1C5W - chains A and B; structure by X-ray diffraction, 1.94 A resolution.

Chain A:
Protein: Protein (urokinase-type plasminogen activator)
Organism: Homo sapiens
Notes: EC 3.4.21.73; fragment: short chain
UniProtKB: P00749 (UROK_HUMAN); residues 1-23 here correspond to UniProt positions 156-178 (UniProt number = residue number + 155)
Sequence (23 residues; row label = number of the first residue in the row):
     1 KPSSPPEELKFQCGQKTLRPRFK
Unresolved in the structure: 1-8, 18-23
Curated features (UniProtKB/Swiss-Prot):
  - site: Phe22, Lys23 (Cleavage)
  - modified residue: Ser3 (Phosphoserine)

Chain B:
Protein: Protein (urokinase-type plasminogen activator)
Organism: Homo sapiens
Notes: EC 3.4.21.73; fragment: catalytic domain
UniProtKB: P00749 (UROK_HUMAN); the construct lacks a stretch of the UniProt sequence and is renumbered around it, so the offset changes along the chain: 16-37 = UniProt 179-200; 38-60 = UniProt 205-227; 63-97 = UniProt 234-268; 98-110 = UniProt 271-283; 5 more segments
Sequence (253 residues; row label = number of the first residue in the row; note: 1 number in that range is skipped by the numbering (no residue carries it; nothing is unmodelled there); a row labelled like 37A-37D holds insertion residues (37A, then the next letters in order)):
    16 IIGGEFTTIENQPWFAAIYRRH
37A-37D RGGS
    38 VTYVCGGSLMSPCWVISATHCFI
60A-60C DYP
    61 KK
   62A E
    63 DYIVYLGRSRLNSNTQGEMKFEVENLILHKDYSAD
97A-97B TL
    98 AHHNDIALLKIRS
110A-110D KEGR
   111 CAQPSRTIQTICLPSMYNDPQFGTSCEITGFGKEASTDYLYPEQLKMTVV
   161 KLISHRECQQ
170A-170B PH
   171 YYGSEVTTKMLCAAD
185A-185B PQ
   186 WKTDSCQGDSGGPLVCSLQGRMTLTGIVSWGR
   219 GCALK
  223A D
   224 KPGVYTRVSHFLPWIRSHTKEENGLAL
Unresolved in the structure: 246-250
Sequence notes: conflict Ala145 (Asn322 in P00749)
Cystine bridges: Cys42-Cys58, Cys50-Cys111, Cys136-Cys201, Cys168-Cys182, Cys191-Cys220
Small-molecule neighbours:
  - ESI (4-iodobenzo[b]thiophene-2-carboxamidine): Asp189, Ser190, Cys191, Gln192, Ser195, Val213, Ser214, Trp215, Gly216, Arg217, Gly219, Cys220, Pro225, Gly226
  - citrate anion (FLC), molecule 1: Arg36, Tyr67, Asn76, Glu80, Lys82, Lys110A
  - citrate anion (FLC), molecule 2: Val41, Cys42, His57, His99, Tyr151, Cys191, Gln192, Gly193, Asp194, Ser195
Curated features (UniProtKB/Swiss-Prot):
  - active site (Charge relay system): His57, Asp102, Ser195
  - modified residue: Ser146 (Phosphoserine)
Reported in the primary citation:
  - binding site for ESI: Asp189, Ser190, Gly219
  - catalytic residues: His57, Ser195 (citing earlier work)

Interface between chain A and chain B:
Cross-chain cystine bridges: Cys13(A)-Cys122(B)
Contacting residue pairs - 26 pairs, chain A then chain B:
  Leu9(A) - Pro114(B)
  Lys10(A) - Pro114(B)
  Lys10(A) - Glu245(B)  salt bridge
  Phe11(A) - Pro49(B)  hydrophobic
  Phe11(A) - Ala112(B)
  Phe11(A) - Gln113(B)
  Phe11(A) - Pro114(B)
  Phe11(A) - Gln119(B)
  Phe11(A) - Thr120(B)
  Gln12(A) - Gln119(B)  hydrogen bond (backbone-side chain)
  Cys13(A) - Thr120(B)
  Cys13(A) - Ile121(B)
  Cys13(A) - Cys122(B)  disulfide
  Gly14(A) - Trp29(B)
  Gly14(A) - Thr120(B)  hydrogen bond (backbone-backbone)
  Gly14(A) - Ile121(B)
  Gly14(A) - Cys122(B)
  Gly14(A) - Met207(B)
  Gln15(A) - Pro28(B)
  Gln15(A) - Trp29(B)
  Gln15(A) - Gln119(B)
  Lys16(A) - Asn26(B)  hydrogen bond (side chain-backbone)
  Lys16(A) - Gln27(B)
  Lys16(A) - Trp29(B)
  Lys16(A) - Glu137(B)  salt bridge
  Thr17(A) - Arg116(B)
Other interface residues (no listed pair), chain B (20 interface residues in all): Glu25, Leu46, Ile118, Met157

Overview:
The interface between chain A and chain B involves 9 residues on one side and 20 on the other; the contacts
include 1 disulfide bond, 3 hydrogen bonds and 2 salt bridges. Polar pairs include Lys10(A)-Glu245(B),
Lys16(A)-Glu137(B) and Gln12(A)-Gln119(B). The paper reports catalytic residues His57(B) and Ser195(B); a
binding site for ESI at Asp189(B), Ser190(B) and Gly219(B).
Here chain A is Protein (urokinase-type plasminogen activator) and chain B is Protein (urokinase-type
plasminogen activator), both from Homo sapiens. Entry 1C5W (Structural basis for selectivity of a small
molecule, S1-binding, sub-micromolar inhibitor of urokinase type plasminogen activator) was determined by
X-ray diffraction (same publication as 1C5L, 1C5N, 1C5O, 1C5X, 1C5Y and 1C5Z).
